7DQ1 - chains 2 and 3 of the 5 polymer chains in the assembly; structure by electron microscopy, 3.60 A resolution.

# Chain 2
Name: VP2
From: Coxsackievirus B1
UniProt: A0A2S0RQC2 (A0A2S0RQC2_9ENTO); residues 1-263 here correspond to UniProt positions 70-332 (UniProt number = residue number + 69)
Amino-acid sequence (263 residues; each row starts with the number of its first residue):
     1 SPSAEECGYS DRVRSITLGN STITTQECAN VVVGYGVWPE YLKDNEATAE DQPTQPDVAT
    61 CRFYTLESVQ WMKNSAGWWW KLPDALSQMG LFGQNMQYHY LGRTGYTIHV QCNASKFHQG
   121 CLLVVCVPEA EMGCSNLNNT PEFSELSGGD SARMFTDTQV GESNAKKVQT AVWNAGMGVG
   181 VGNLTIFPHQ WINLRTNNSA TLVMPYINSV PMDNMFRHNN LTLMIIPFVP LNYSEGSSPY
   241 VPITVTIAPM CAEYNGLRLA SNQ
Unresolved in the structure: 1-9, 262-263

# Chain 3
Name: VP3
From: Coxsackievirus B1
UniProt: L7UV52 (L7UV52_9ENTO); residues 1-238 here correspond to UniProt positions 333-570 (UniProt number = residue number + 332)
Amino-acid sequence (238 residues; each row starts with the number of its first residue):
     1 GLPVMTTPGS TQFLTSDDFQ SPSAMPQFDV TPEMQIPGRV NNLMEIAEVD SVVPVNNTED
    61 NVSSLKAYQI PVQSNSDNGK QVFGFPLQPG ANNVLNRTLL GEILNYYTHW SGSIKLTFMF
   121 CGSAMATGKF LLAYSPPGAG VPKNRKDAML GTHVIWDVGL QSSCVLCVPW ISQTHYRYVV
   181 EDEYTAAGYV TCWYQTNIVV PADVQSSCDI LCFVSACNDF SVRMLKDTPF IRQDTFYQ
Unresolved in the structure: 238

# Interface between chain 2 and chain 3
Contacting residue pairs - 61 pairs, chain 2 then chain 3:
  Tyr35(2) with Gly38(3)
  Val37(2) with Pro37(3), hydrophobic
  Glu46(2) with Met34(3); Gln35(3)
  Lys116(2) with Ser123(3); Ala124(3); Met125(3)
  Phe117(2) with Ala202(3); Asp203(3); Val204(3), hydrophobic
  Gln119(2) with Gly122(3); Ser123(3); Gln205(3); Ser207(3); Cys208(3)
  Cys121(2) with Cys121(3), hydrophobic
  Val172(2) with Leu65(3), hydrophobic
  Trp173(2) with Ser63(3); Ser64(3)
  Val181(2) with Leu65(3), hydrophobic; Tyr68(3)
  Gly182(2) with Ser51(3); Val52(3), hydrogen bond (backbone-backbone); Tyr68(3), hydrogen bond (backbone-side chain)
  Asn183(2) with Arg97(3), hydrogen bond (side chain-backbone); Thr98(3); Leu99(3)
  Thr185(2) with Val49(3); Asp50(3), hydrogen bond (side chain-backbone); Ser51(3)
  Ile186(2) with Ile46(3), hydrophobic; Val49(3), hydrophobic; Leu99(3), hydrophobic
  Trp191(2) with Leu211(3), hydrophobic; Phe213(3), hydrophobic
  Asn193(2) with Phe120(3)
  Arg195(2) with Phe120(3); Gly122(3); Ser123(3), hydrogen bond (side chain-backbone); Ala124(3); Ala126(3); Val158(3); Gly159(3), hydrogen bond (side chain-backbone); Ser162(3)
  Thr196(2) with Leu160(3)
  Tyr206(2) with Pro37(3)
  Asn208(2) with Met34(3); Ile36(3)
  Pro211(2) with Met34(3), hydrophobic
  Pro227(2) with Leu65(3)
  Phe228(2) with Val52(3), hydrophobic; Leu65(3), hydrophobic; Gln69(3), hydrogen bond (backbone-side chain)
  Val229(2) with Gln69(3); Cys121(3), hydrophobic; Asp209(3)
  Pro230(2) with Gln69(3)
  Asn232(2) with Gln205(3)
  Tyr233(2) with Gln205(3), hydrogen bond (backbone-side chain)
  Ser234(2) with Asp203(3); Gln205(3)
Also at the interface, not in a pair above, chain 2 (35 interface residues in all): His118, His189, Pro205, Ser209, Val210, Ile226, Glu235
Also at the interface, not in a pair above, chain 3 (40 interface residues in all): Glu102, Met119

# In short
Chain 2 and chain 3 form an interface of 35 and 40 residues respectively; the contacts include 8 hydrogen
bonds. Among the polar pairs are Gly182(2)-Tyr68(3), Asn183(2)-Arg97(3) and Thr185(2)-Asp50(3).
Here chain 2 is VP2 and chain 3 is VP3, both from Coxsackievirus B1. Entry 7DQ1 (Cryo-EM structure of
Coxsackievirus B1 virion in complex with CAR at physiological temperature) was determined by electron
microscopy, deposited together with 7DPF, 7DPG, 7DPZ and 7DQ4.
